7WLK - chain A; structure by electron microscopy, 3.60 A resolution.

== Chain A ==
Name: Voltage-dependent T-type calcium channel subunit alpha-1I
Source organism: Homo sapiens
UniProt: Q9P0X4 (CAC1I_HUMAN); residues 1-2223 here = UniProt positions 1-2223
Amino-acid sequence (2223 residues; row label = number of the first residue in the row):
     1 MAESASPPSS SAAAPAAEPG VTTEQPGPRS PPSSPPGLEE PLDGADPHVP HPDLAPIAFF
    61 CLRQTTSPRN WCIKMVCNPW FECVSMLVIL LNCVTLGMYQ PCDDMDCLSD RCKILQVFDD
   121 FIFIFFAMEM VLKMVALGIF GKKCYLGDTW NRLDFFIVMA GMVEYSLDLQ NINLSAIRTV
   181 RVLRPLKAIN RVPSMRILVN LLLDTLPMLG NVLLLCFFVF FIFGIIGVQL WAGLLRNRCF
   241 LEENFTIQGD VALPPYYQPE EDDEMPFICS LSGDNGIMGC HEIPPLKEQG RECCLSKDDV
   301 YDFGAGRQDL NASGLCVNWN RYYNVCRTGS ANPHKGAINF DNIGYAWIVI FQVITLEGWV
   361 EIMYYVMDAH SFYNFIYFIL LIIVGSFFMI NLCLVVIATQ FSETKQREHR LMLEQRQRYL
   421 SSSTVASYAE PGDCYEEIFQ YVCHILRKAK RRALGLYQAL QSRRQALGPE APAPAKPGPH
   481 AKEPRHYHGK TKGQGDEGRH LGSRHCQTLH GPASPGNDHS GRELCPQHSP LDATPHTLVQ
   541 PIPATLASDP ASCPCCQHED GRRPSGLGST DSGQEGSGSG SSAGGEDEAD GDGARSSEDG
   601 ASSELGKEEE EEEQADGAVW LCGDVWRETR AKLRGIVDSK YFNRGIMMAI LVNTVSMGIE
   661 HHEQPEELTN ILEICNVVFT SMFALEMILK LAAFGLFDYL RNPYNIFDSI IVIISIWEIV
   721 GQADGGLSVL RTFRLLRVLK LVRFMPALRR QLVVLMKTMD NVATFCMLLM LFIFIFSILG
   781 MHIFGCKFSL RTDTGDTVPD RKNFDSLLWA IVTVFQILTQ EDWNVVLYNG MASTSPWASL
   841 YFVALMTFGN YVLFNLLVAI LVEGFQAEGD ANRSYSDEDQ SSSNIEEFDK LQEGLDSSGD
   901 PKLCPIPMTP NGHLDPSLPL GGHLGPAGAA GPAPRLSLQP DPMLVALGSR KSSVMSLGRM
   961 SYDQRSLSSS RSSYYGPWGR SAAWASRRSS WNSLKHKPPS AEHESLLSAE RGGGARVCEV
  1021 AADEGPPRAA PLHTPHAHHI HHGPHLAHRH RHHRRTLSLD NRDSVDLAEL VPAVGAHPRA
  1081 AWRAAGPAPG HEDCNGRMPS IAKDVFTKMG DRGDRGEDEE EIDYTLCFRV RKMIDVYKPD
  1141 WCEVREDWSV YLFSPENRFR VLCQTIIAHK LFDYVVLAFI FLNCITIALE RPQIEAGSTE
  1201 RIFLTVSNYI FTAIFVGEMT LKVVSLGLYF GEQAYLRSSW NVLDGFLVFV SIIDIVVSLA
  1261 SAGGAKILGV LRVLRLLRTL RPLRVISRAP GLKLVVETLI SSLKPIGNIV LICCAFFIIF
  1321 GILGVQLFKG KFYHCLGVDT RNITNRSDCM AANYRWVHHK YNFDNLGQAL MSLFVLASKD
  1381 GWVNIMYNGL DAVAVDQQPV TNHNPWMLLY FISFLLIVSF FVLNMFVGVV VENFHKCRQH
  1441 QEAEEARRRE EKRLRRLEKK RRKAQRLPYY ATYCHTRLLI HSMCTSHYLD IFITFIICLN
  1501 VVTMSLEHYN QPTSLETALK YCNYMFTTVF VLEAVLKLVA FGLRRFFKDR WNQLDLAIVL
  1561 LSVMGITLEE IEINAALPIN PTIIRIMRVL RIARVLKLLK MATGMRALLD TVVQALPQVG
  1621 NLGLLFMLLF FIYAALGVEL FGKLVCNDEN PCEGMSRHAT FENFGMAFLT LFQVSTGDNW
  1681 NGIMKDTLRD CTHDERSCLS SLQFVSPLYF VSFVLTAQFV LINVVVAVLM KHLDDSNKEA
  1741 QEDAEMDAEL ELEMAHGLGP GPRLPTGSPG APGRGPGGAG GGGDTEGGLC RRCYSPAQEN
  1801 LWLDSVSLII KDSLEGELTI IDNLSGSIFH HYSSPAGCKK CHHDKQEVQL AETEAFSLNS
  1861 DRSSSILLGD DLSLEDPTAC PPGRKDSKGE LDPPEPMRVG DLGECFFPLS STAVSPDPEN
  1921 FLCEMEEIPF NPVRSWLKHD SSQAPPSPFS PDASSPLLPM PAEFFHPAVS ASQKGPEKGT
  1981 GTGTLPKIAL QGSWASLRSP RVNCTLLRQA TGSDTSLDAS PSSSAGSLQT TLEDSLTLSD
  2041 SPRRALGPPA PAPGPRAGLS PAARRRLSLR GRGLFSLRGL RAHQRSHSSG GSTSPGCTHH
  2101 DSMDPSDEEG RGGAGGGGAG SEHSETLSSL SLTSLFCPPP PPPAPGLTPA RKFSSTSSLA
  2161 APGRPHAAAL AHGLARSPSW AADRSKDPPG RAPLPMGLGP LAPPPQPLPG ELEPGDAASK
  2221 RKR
Not modelled in the structure: 1-65, 288-315, 414-626, 867-1163, 1739-2223
Swiss-Prot annotation at these positions:
  - site (Calcium ion selectivity and permeability): Glu357, Glu821, Asp1380, Asp1678
  - modified residue: Ser1058 (Phosphoserine)
  - glycosylation (N-linked (GlcNAc...) asparagine): Asn173, Asn244, Asn311, Asn1342, Asn1345
Disulfides: Cys239-Cys280, Cys269-Cys326, Cys1335-Cys1349, Cys1646-Cys1652, Cys1691-Cys1698
Covalent attachments: N-acetylglucosamine (NAG) linked to Asn1342, Asn1345
Bound ions: Ca2+: Glu357, Asp1380
Small-molecule neighbours:
  - 1,2-Distearoyl-sn-glycerophosphoethanolamine (3PE), molecule 1: Leu214, Phe217, Cys1498, Val1502, Leu1598, Met1601, Ala1602
  - 1,2-Distearoyl-sn-glycerophosphoethanolamine (3PE), molecule 2: Leu356, Ile382, Ile383, Phe387, Phe1626, Phe1672, Ser1675, Thr1676, Gln1718, Leu1721
  - 1,2-Distearoyl-sn-glycerophosphoethanolamine (3PE), molecule 3: Val729, Thr732, Phe733, Leu735, Leu736
  - 1,2-Distearoyl-sn-glycerophosphoethanolamine (3PE), molecule 4: Leu1299, Leu1303, Val1310, Cys1313, Phe1317, Phe1374, Ala1377, Ser1378, Lys1379, Val1422, Met1425, Val1714, Leu1715, Thr1716, Gln1718, Phe1719, Ile1722
  - 1,2-Distearoyl-sn-glycerophosphoethanolamine (3PE), molecule 5: Leu1323, Asn1404, Trp1406, Met1407, Leu1409, Tyr1410
  - 1,2-Distearoyl-sn-glycerophosphoethanolamine (3PE), molecule 6: Thr1494, Phe1495, Cys1498
  - 7TB (2-[diethyl(methyl)-$L4-azanyl]ethyl 4-[(2-octoxyphenyl)carbonylamino]benzoate): Asn391, Met759, Val762, Cys766, Phe815, Leu818, Thr819, Gln820, Asn850, Phe854, Leu857, Lys1379, Leu1416, Ile1417, Ser1419, Val1422, Phe1426, Ile1722
What the authors report for this chain:
  - specificity-determining residues: Phe854, Lys1379 (proposed by the authors, not directly observed)
  - binding site for 7TB: Phe854
  - mutagenesis - F854A: decreased binding to 7TB

== Summary ==
Ligands of chain A: compound 7TB and 6 copies of 1,2-Distearoyl-sn-glycerophosphoethanolamine. Covalently
linked N-acetylglucosamine: at Asn1342 and Asn1345. The Ca2+ site is built by Glu357 and Asp1380. The paper
reports a binding site for 7TB at Phe854; F854A reduces binding to 7TB.
Chain A is Voltage-dependent T-type calcium channel subunit alpha-1I (Homo sapiens); the structure, CryoEM
structure of human low-voltage activated T-type calcium channel Cav3.3 in complex with Otilonium Bromide(OB),
was determined by electron microscopy together with 7WLI, 7WLJ and 7WLL from the same study.
